PDB entry 7PIK | electron microscopy, 2.68 A resolution | chains B and K of the 7 polymer chains in the assembly

[Chain B]
Name: Transposon Tn7 transposition protein TnsB
From: Escherichia coli
Reference sequence: P13989 (TNSB_ECOLX); residues 1-702 here = UniProt positions 1-702
Chain sequence (703 residues; each row starts with the number of its first residue; numbering starts at 0):
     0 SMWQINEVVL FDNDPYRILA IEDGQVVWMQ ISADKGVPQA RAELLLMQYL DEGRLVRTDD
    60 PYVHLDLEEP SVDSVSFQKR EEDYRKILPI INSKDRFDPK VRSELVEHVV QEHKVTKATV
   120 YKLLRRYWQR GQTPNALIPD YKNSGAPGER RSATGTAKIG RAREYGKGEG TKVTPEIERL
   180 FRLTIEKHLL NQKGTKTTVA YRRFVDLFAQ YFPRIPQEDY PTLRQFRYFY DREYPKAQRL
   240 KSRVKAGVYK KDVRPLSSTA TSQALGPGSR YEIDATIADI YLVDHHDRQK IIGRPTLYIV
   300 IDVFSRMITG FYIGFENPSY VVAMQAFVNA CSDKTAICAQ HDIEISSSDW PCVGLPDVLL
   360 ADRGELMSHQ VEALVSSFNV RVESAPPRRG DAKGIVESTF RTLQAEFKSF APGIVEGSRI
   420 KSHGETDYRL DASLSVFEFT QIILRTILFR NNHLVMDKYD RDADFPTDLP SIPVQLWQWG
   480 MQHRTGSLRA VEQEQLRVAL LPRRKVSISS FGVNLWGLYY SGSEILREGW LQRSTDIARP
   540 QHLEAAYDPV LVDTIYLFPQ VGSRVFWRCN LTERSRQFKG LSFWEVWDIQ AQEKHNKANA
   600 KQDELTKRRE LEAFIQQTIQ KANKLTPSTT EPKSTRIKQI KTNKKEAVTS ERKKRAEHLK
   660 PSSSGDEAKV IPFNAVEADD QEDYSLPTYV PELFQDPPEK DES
Unresolved in the structure: 0, 164-166, 237-262, 413-430, 530-538, 598-702
Sequence notes: expression tag (0)
Reported in the primary citation:
  - catalytic residues: Asp273, Asp361, Glu396 (citing earlier work)
  - binding site for Right end fragment of Tn7 transposon (chain K): Lys34, Gly35, Arg101, Ser102, Lys116, Tyr120, Tyr140, Ser143, Gly147, Arg150, Lys157, Arg162, Glu163, Thr221, Arg223, Gln224, Tyr227
  - binding site for Right end fragment of Tn7 transposon: Arg160, Thr196, Thr197, Arg201, Arg226
  - mutagenesis - K116A: decreased growth
  - mutagenesis - L43W, K116A, P133W, K157A, L525W: decreased binding to Right end fragment of Tn7 transposon (chain K)
  - mutagenesis - R160A: unchanged binding to Right end fragment of Tn7 transposon (chain K)

[Chain K]
Molecule: Right end fragment of Tn7 transposon
Sequence (70 nucleotides; each row starts with the number of its first residue):
     1 CTAGTTTAAG ACTTTATTGT CATAGTTTAG ATCTATTTTG TTCAGTTTAA GACTTTATTG
    61 TCCGCCCACA
Unresolved in the structure: 64-70

[How chain B and chain K interact]
Contacting residue pairs (45; chain B residue first):
  Lys34(B) - DT26(K)  phosphate contact
  Lys34(B) - DT27(K)  salt bridge to the phosphate
  Gly35(B) - DT26(K)  hydrogen bond to the phosphate
  Val74(B) - DA35(K)  phosphate contact
  Pro98(B) - DG25(K)  phosphate contact
  Arg101(B) - DG25(K)  salt bridge to the phosphate
  Ser102(B) - DA24(K)  hydrogen bond to the phosphate
  Ser102(B) - DG25(K)  phosphate contact
  Lys116(B) - DG25(K)  hydrogen bond to the base
  Lys116(B) - DT26(K)  base contact
  Tyr120(B) - DG25(K)  hydrogen bond to the phosphate
  Tyr140(B) - DT34(K)  sugar contact
  Tyr140(B) - DA35(K)  sugar contact
  Ser143(B) - DT34(K)  base contact
  Ser143(B) - DA35(K)  sugar contact
  Gly144(B) - DT36(K)  sugar contact
  Pro146(B) - DT36(K)  phosphate contact
  Pro146(B) - DT37(K)  phosphate contact
  Gly147(B) - DT37(K)  hydrogen bond to the phosphate
  Glu148(B) - DT37(K)  sugar contact
  Arg149(B) - DT38(K)  phosphate contact
  Arg150(B) - DT36(K)  hydrogen bond to the base
  Arg150(B) - DT37(K)  phosphate contact
  Arg150(B) - DT38(K)  hydrogen bond to the phosphate
  Lys157(B) - DT39(K)  phosphate contact
  Lys157(B) - DG40(K)  salt bridge to the phosphate
  Ile158(B) - DT37(K)  base contact
  Ile158(B) - DT38(K)  sugar contact
  Ile158(B) - DT39(K)  sugar contact
  Gly159(B) - DT38(K)  base contact
  Gly159(B) - DT39(K)  sugar contact
  Arg160(B) - DT39(K)  base contact
  Arg160(B) - DG40(K)  base contact
  Arg162(B) - DG40(K)  salt bridge to the phosphate
  Glu163(B) - DT41(K)  hydrogen bond to the phosphate
  Val172(B) - DT39(K)  phosphate contact
  Lys195(B) - DT48(K)  salt bridge to the phosphate
  Thr221(B) - DG40(K)  hydrogen bond to the phosphate
  Arg223(B) - DT39(K)  base contact
  Arg223(B) - DG40(K)  hydrogen bond to the base
  Arg223(B) - DT41(K)  hydrogen bond to the base
  Gln224(B) - DT39(K)  phosphate contact
  Tyr227(B) - DT38(K)  hydrogen bond to the phosphate
  Tyr227(B) - DT39(K)  base contact
  Arg231(B) - DT38(K)  salt bridge to the phosphate
Interface residues without a listed pair, chain B (35 interface residues in all): Val36, Lys99, Ala117, Arg124, Ala145, Ala161
Interface residues without a listed pair, chain K (14 interface residues in all): DT47

[Summary]
35 residues of chain B face 14 of chain K across their interface; the contacts include 12 hydrogen bonds and 6
salt bridges. Among the polar pairs are Lys116(B)-DG25(K), Arg150(B)-DT36(K) and Arg223(B)-DG40(K). From the
paper: catalytic residues Asp273(B), Asp361(B) and Glu396(B); L43W, K116A and P133W of chain B, among others,
reduce binding to Right end fragment of Tn7 transposon (chain K); 6 substitutions were tested in all.
Here chain B is Transposon Tn7 transposition protein TnsB (Escherichia coli) and chain K is Right end fragment
of Tn7 transposon. Entry 7PIK (Cryo-EM structure of E. coli TnsB in complex with right end fragment of Tn7
transposon) was determined by electron microscopy.
